PDB entry 6LSM | X-ray diffraction, 2.75 A resolution | chains B and F of the 6 polymer chains in the assembly

Chain B:
Molecule: Tubulin beta chain
Source organism: Sus scrofa
UniProtKB: A0A287AGU7 (A0A287AGU7_PIG); the author numbering skips numbers that UniProt does not, so the offset changes along the chain: 1-42 = UniProt 1-42; 45-360 = UniProt 43-358; 369-455 = UniProt 359-445
Chain sequence (445 residues; row label = number of the first residue in the row; note: 10 numbers in that range are skipped by the numbering (no residue carries them; nothing is unmodelled there)):
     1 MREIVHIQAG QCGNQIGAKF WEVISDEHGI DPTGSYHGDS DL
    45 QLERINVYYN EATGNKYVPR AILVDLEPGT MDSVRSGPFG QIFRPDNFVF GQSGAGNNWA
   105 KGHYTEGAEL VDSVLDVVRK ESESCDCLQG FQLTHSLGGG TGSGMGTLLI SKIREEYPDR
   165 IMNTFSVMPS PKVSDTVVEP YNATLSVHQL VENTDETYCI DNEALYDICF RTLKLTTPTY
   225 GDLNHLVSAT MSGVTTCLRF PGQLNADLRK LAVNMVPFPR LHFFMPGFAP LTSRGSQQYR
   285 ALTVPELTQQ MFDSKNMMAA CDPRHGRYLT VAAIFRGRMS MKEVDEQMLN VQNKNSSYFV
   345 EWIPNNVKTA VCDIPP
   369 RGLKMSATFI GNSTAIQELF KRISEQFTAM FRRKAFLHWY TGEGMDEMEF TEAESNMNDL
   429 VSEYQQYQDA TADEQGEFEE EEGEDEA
Not modelled in the structure: 1, 279-281, 439-455
Metal / ion sites: Mg2+: Q11 (together with GDP); Ca2+ near E113 (its only coordinating residue here)
Residues lining bound ligands:
  - ERX (2-(4-methylphenyl)-7-(3,4,5-trimethoxyphenyl)pyrazolo[1,5-a]pyrimidine): V238, C241, L242, L248, N249, D251, L252, K254, L255, N258, M259, T314, V315, A316, A317, I318, N349, N350, V351, K352, A354, I378
  - GDP (guanosine-5'-diphosphate): G10, Q11, C12, Q15, I16, N101, S140, G142, G143, G144, T145, G146, S147, V171, P173, V177, D179, E183, N206, L209, Y224, L227, N228

Chain F:
Molecule: Tubulin tyrosine ligase
Source organism: Gallus gallus
UniProtKB: E1BQ43 (E1BQ43_CHICK); residue numbers follow UniProt; this construct covers 1-378
Chain sequence (384 residues; each row starts with the number of its first residue):
     1 MYTFVVRDEN SSVYAEVSRL LLATGQWKRL RKDNPRFNLM LGERNRLPFG RLGHEPGLVQ
    61 LVNYYRGADK LCRKASLVKL IKTSPELSES CTWFPESYVI YPTNLKTPVA PAQNGIRHLI
   121 NNTRTDEREV FLAAYNRRRE GREGNVWIAK SSAGAKGEGI LISSEASELL DFIDEQGQVH
   181 VIQKYLEKPL LLEPGHRKFD IRSWVLVDHL YNIYLYREGV LRTSSEPYNS ANFQDKTCHL
   241 TNHCIQKEYS KNYGRYEEGN EMFFEEFNQY LMDALNTTLE NSILLQIKHI IRSCLMCIEP
   301 AISTKHLHYQ SFQLFGFDFM VDEELKVWLI EVNGAPACAQ KLYAELCQGI VDVAISSVFP
   361 LADTGQKTSQ PTSIFIKLHH HHHH
Not modelled in the structure: 107-124, 153-157, 362-371
Sequence notes: expression tag (379-384)
Residues lining bound ligands: AMP-PCP (ACP; phosphomethylphosphonic acid adenylate ester): K74, I148, K150, Q183, K184, Y185, L186, K198, D200, R202, R222, H239, L240, T241, N242, D318, M320, I330, E331, N333

How chain B and chain F interact:
Residue-residue contacts (12; chain B residue first):
  L333(B) with P56(F)
  Q336(B) with R36(F), hydrogen bond
  N337(B) with T3(F); R36(F), hydrogen bond; P56(F); G57(F); L58(F)
  K338(B) with K28(F), hydrogen bond (backbone-side chain)
  S340(B) with L30(F); N34(F), hydrogen bond; R36(F)
  N349(B) with R36(F)
Other interface residues (no listed pair), chain F (9 interface residues in all): E55

In short:
6 residues of chain B and 9 residues of chain F are in contact; the contacts include 4 hydrogen bonds. Polar
pairs include Q336(B)-R36(F), N337(B)-R36(F) and K338(B)-K28(F). Chain B binds GDP and compound ERX. Bound to
chain F: AMP-PCP.
Here chain B is Tubulin beta chain (Sus scrofa) and chain F is Tubulin tyrosine ligase (Gallus gallus). Entry
6LSM (Tubulin Polymerization Inhibitors) was determined by X-ray diffraction.
